Entry 6ZOF (X-ray diffraction, 3.30 A resolution); this record covers chains B and D of the 5 polymer chains in the assembly.

# Chain B
Molecule: Multidrug efflux pump subunit AcrB
Source organism: Escherichia coli K-12
UniProtKB: P31224 (ACRB_ECOLI); residue numbers follow UniProt; this construct covers 1-1049
Sequence (1057 residues; row label = number of the first residue in the row):
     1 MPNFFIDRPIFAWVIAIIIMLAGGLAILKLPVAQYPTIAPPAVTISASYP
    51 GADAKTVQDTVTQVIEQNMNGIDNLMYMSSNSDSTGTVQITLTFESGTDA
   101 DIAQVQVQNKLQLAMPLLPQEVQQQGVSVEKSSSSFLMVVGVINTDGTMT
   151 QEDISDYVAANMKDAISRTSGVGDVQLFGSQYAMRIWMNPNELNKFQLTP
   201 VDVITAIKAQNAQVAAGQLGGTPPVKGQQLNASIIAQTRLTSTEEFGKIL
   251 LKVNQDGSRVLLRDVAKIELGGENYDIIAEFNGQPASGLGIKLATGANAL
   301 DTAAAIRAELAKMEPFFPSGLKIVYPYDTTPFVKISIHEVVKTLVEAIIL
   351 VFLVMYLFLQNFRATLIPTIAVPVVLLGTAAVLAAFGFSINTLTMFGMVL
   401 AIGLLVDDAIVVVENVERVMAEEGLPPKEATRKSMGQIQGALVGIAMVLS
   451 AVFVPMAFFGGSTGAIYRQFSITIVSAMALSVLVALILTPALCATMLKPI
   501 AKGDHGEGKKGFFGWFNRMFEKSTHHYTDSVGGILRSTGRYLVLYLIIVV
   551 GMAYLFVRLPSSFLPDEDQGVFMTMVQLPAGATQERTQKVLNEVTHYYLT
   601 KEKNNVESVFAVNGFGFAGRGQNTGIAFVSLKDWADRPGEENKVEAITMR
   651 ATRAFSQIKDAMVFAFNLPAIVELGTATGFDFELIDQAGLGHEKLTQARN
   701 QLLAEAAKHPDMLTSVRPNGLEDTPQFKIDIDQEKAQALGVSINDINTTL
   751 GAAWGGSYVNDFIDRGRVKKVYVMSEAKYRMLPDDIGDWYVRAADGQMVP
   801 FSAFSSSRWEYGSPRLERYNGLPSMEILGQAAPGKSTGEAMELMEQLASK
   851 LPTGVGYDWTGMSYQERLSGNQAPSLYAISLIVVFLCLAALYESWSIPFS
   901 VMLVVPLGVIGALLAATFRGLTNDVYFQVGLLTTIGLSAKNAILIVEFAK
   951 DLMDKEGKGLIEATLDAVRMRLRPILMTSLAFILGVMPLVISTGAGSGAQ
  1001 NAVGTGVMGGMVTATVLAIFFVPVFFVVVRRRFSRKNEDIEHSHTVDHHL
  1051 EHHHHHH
Unresolved in the structure: 1035-1057
Sequence notes: engineered mutation Ala-380 (Phe in P31224); expression tag (1050-1057)
Curated features (UniProtKB/Swiss-Prot):
  - mutagenesis: His-526 (H526Y: Partially restores chloramphenicol resistance to an AcrZ G30R mutant)
Reported in the primary citation:
  - mutagenesis - I38A, L393A, I466A, F563A, I671A, L674A: decreased growth in response to drugs with low molecular weight (LMW)
  - mutagenesis - F563A: decreased growth in response to fusidic acid (FUA)
  - mutagenesis - F563A: decreased growth in response to novobiocin
  - mutagenesis - G621P: unchanged growth in response to RFB
  - mutagenesis - T934A, L937A: decreased growth in response to erythromycin
  - mutagenesis - T934A, L937A: unchanged growth in response to Doxorubicin
  - mutagenesis - I38A, L393A, I466A, I671A, L674A: decreased growth in response to beta-lactams, linezolid, and phenicols
  - mutagenesis - F563A/L674A: abolished growth in response to DDM
  - mutagenesis - F563A: decreased growth in response to beta-lactams
  - mutagenesis - F563A: decreased growth in response to phenicols
  - mutagenesis - G621P: decreased growth in response to 3-FOR
  - catalytic residues: Asp-407, Asp-408, Lys-940 (citing earlier work)
  - mutagenesis - T934A, L937A: increased growth in response to beta-lactams
  - mutagenesis - T934A, L937A: increased growth in response to novobiocin
  - mutagenesis - A981C: unchanged growth in response to all the tested drugs

# Chain D
Molecule: Darpin
Source organism: synthetic construct
Notes: antibody fragment or engineered binder
Sequence (169 residues; each row starts with the number of its first residue):
     1 MRGSHHHHHHGSDLGKKLLEAARAGRDDEVRILMANGADVNAADVVGWTP
    51 LHLAAYWGHLEIVEVLLKNGADVNAYDTLGSTPLHLAAHFGHLEIVEVLL
   101 KNGADVNAKDDNGITPLHLAANRGHLEIVEVLLKYGADVNAQDKFGKTAF
   151 DISINNGNEDLAEILQKLN
Unresolved in the structure: 1-11, 167-169

# Interface between chain B and chain D
Pairs across the interface (31; chain B residue first):
  Asp-660(B) with Lys-16(D), salt bridge
  Glu-693(B) with Trp-57(D)
  Glu-722(B) with Arg-23(D)
  Asp-723(B) with Arg-23(D), hydrogen bond (backbone-side chain); Trp-57(D)
  Pro-725(B) with Val-46(D), hydrophobic
  Phe-727(B) with Leu-79(D), hydrophobic
  Asp-732(B) with Phe-145(D)
  Glu-734(B) with Lys-147(D), salt bridge
  Ser-802(B) with Lys-144(D), hydrogen bond (backbone-side chain)
  Ala-803(B) with Phe-145(D)
  Phe-804(B) with Phe-145(D), hydrophobic
  Ser-805(B) with Lys-144(D), hydrogen bond (backbone-side chain); Phe-145(D)
  Ser-806(B) with Asn-112(D)
  Ser-807(B) with Leu-79(D); Asn-112(D), hydrogen bond (backbone-side chain)
  Arg-808(B) with Leu-79(D); His-89(D); Arg-123(D)
  Trp-809(B) with Val-46(D), hydrophobic; Trp-48(D); Asp-77(D); Thr-78(D), hydrogen bond; Leu-79(D)
  Glu-810(B) with Tyr-56(D)
  Tyr-811(B) with Asp-44(D), hydrogen bond; Trp-48(D), hydrophobic; Leu-53(D); Tyr-56(D), hydrogen bond (backbone-side chain); Trp-57(D), hydrophobic
Interface residues without a listed pair, chain B (20 interface residues in all): Lys-735, Pro-783

# Summary
20 residues of chain B and 17 residues of chain D are in contact; the contacts include 7 hydrogen bonds and 2
salt bridges. Polar contacts include Asp-660(B)/Lys-16(D), Glu-734(B)/Lys-147(D) and Asp-723(B)/Arg-23(D).
From the paper: catalytic residues Asp-407(B), Asp-408(B) and Lys-940(B); I38A, L393A and I466A of chain B,
among others, reduce growth in response to drugs with low molecular weight (LMW); 11 substitutions were tested
in all.
Chain B is Multidrug efflux pump subunit AcrB (Escherichia coli K-12) and chain D is Darpin (synthetic
construct); the structure, Fusidic acid binding to the TM7/TM8 groove of AcrB-F380A T protomer, was determined
by X-ray diffraction together with 6ZO5, 6ZO6, 6ZO7, 6ZO8, 6ZO9, 6ZOA and 6 further entries from the same
study.
